8WMN - chains A and H of the 8 polymer chains in the assembly; structure by electron microscopy, 2.82 A resolution.

== Chain A ==
Protein: deadCbCas9
Notes: engineered mutation(s): D9A, H837A
Amino-acid sequence (1442 residues; row label = number of the first residue in the row):
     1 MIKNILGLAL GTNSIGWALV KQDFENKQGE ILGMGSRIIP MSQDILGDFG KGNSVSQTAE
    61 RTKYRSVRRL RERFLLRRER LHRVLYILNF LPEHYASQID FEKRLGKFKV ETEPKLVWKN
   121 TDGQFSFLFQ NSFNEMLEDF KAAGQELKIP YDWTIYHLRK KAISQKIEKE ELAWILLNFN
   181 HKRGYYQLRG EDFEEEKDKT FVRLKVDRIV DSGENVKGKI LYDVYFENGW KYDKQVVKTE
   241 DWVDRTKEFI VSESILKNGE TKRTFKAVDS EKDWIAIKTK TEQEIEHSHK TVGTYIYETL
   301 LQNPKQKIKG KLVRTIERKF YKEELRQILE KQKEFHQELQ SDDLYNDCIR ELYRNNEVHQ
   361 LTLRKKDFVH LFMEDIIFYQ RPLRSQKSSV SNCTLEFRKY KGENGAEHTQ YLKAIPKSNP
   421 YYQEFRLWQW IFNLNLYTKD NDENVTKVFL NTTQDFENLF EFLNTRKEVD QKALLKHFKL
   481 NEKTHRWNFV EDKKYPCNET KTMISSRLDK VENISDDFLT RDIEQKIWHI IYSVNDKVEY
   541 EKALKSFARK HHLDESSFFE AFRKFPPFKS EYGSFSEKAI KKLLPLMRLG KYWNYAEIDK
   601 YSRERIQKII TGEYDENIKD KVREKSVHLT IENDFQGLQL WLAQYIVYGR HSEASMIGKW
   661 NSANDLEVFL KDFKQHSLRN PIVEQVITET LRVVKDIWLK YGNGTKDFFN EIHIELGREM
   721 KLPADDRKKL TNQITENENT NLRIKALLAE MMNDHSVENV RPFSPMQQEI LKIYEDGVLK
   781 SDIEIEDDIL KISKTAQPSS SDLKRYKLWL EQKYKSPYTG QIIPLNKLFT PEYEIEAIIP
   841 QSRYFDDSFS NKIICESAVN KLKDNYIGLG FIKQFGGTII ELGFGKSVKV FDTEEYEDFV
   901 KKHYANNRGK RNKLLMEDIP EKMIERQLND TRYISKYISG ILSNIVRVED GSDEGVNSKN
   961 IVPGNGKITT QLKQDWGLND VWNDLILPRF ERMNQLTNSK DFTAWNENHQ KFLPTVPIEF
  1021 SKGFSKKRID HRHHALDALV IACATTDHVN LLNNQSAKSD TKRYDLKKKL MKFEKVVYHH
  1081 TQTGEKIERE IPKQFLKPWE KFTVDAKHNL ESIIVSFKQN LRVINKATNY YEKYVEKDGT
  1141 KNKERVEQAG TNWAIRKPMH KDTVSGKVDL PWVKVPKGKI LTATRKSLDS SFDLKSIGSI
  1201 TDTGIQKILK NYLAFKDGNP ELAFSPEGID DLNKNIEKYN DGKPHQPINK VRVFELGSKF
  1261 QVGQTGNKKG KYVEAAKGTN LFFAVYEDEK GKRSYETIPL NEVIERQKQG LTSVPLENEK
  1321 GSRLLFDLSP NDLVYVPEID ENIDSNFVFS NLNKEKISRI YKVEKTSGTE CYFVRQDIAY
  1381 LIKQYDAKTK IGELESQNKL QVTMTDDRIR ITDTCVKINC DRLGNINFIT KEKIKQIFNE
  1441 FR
Not modelled in the structure: 718-929, 1074-1091

== Chain H ==
Protein: PcrIIC1
Amino-acid sequence (136 residues; each row starts with the number of its first residue):
     1 MSLDKIAIDT NILLYAYDNR DLDKQDRAVE ILLKKPFVTQ LVVFEFIKVL ERRFKMDKKE
    61 ITKLTIKLLK EVIIPLSLHR DIYNYSQFLL QRYNFGLSDI LVLSDSILNN CTILLSEDMC
   121 NGMIVDKKLK IVNPFL
Not modelled in the structure: 1-2
Bound ions: Mg2+ near D99 (its only coordinating residue here)

== How chain A and chain H interact ==
Residue-residue contacts - 11 pairs, chain A then chain H:
  T1151(A) with R92(H)
  R1306(A) with D81(H), salt bridge
  Q1309(A) with Y85(H); F88(H); D126(H); K128(H), hydrogen bond
  L1311(A) with D81(H); Y85(H)
  T1312(A) with N84(H), hydrogen bond
  L1316(A) with R80(H); D81(H)
Interface residues without a listed pair, chain A (9 interface residues in all): K1308, G1310, E1317

== In short ==
9 residues of chain A face 8 of chain H across their interface, with 2 hydrogen bonds and 1 salt bridge. Polar
pairs include R1306(A)-D81(H), Q1309(A)-K128(H) and T1312(A)-N84(H).
Here chain A is deadCbCas9 and chain H is PcrIIC1. Entry 8WMN (Structure of CbCas9-PcrIIC1 complex bound to
62-bp DNA substrate (symmetric 20-nt complementary)) was determined by electron microscopy, deposited together
with 8IYQ, 8WMH, 8WMM and 8WR4.
